PDB entry 2GJE | X-ray diffraction, 3.37 A resolution | chains R and D of the 4 polymer chains in the assembly

Chain R:
Molecule: guide RNA 40-mer
Sequence (39 nucleotides; numbered 1 to 39; the number before each row is that of its first residue):
     1 AAAUACGAUG UAAAUAACCU GUAGUAUAGU UAGUGUAUA
Not modelled in the structure: 1-10, 24-39

Chain D:
Molecule: mitochondrial RNA-binding protein 1
From: Trypanosoma brucei
UniProtKB: P90629 (P90629_9TRYP); residue numbers follow UniProt; this construct covers 20-206
Amino-acid sequence (187 residues; row label = number of the first residue in the row):
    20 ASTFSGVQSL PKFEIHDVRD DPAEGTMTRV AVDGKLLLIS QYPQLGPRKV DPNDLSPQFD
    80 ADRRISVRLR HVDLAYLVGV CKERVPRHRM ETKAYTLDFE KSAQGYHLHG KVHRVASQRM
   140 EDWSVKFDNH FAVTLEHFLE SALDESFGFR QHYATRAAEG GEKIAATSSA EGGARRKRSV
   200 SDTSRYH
Not modelled in the structure: 20-26, 174-206
Modified residues: Mse-46 (selenomethionine; parent Met); Mse-109 (selenomethionine; parent Met); Mse-139 (selenomethionine; parent Met)
Construct notes: conflict Glu-43 (Leu in P90629); modified residue (46, 109, 139)
What the authors report for this chain:
  - binding site for guide RNA 40-mer (chain R): Arg-48, Tyr-61, Arg-83, Ser-85, His-90

Interface between chain R and chain D:
Contacting residue pairs (12; chain R residue first):
  A12(R) / Gln-27(D)  base contact
  A12(R) / Arg-48(D)  sugar contact
  A12(R) / Tyr-61(D)  hydrogen bond to the phosphate
  A12(R) / Ala-80(D)  phosphate contact
  A13(R) / Ser-59(D)  phosphate contact
  A13(R) / Tyr-61(D)  hydrogen bond to the phosphate
  A13(R) / Arg-83(D)  salt bridge to the phosphate
  A13(R) / Ser-85(D)  phosphate contact
  A14(R) / Arg-83(D)  hydrogen bond to the base
  A14(R) / Ser-85(D)  hydrogen bond to the phosphate
  A14(R) / Val-134(D)  phosphate contact
  C18(R) / His-90(D)  base contact
Interface residues without a listed pair, chain R (5 interface residues in all): U11

In short:
Chain R and chain D form an interface of 5 and 9 residues respectively, with 4 hydrogen bonds and 1 salt
bridge. Polar pairs include A14(R)/Arg-83(D), A12(R)/Tyr-61(D) and A13(R)/Tyr-61(D). From the paper: a binding
site for guide RNA 40-mer (chain R) at Arg-48(D), Tyr-61(D) and Arg-83(D) among others.
Here chain R is guide RNA 40-mer and chain D is mitochondrial RNA-binding protein 1 (Trypanosoma brucei).
Entry 2GJE (Structure of a guideRNA-binding protein complex bound to a gRNA) was determined by X-ray
diffraction together with 2GIA and 2GID from the same study.
